Entry 4N3Z (X-ray diffraction, 3.10 A resolution); this record covers chains A and B of the 3 polymer chains in the assembly.

# Chain A
Molecule: Rab5 GDP/GTP exchange factor
Organism: Homo sapiens
Notes: fragment: UNP residues, isoform 2, 132-455; engineered mutation(s): residues 387-408 deletion mutant
Reference sequence: Q9UJ41 (RABX5_HUMAN); aligned to UniProt positions 132-433 over residues 132-433 (the alignment contains insertions or deletions, so no single offset holds)
Chain sequence (310 residues; each row starts with the number of its first residue):
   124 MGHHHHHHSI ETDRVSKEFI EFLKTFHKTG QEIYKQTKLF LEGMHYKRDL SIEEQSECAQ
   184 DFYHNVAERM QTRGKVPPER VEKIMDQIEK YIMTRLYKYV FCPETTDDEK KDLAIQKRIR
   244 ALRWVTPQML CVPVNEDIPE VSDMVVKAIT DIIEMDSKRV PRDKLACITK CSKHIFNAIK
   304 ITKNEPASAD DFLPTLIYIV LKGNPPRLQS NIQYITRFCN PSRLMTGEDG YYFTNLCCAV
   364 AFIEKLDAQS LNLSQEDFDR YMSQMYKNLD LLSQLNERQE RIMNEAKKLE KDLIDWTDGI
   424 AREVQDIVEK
Disordered / not traced: 124-140, 149, 161-162, 174, 190-204, 220-230, 369-390, 431-433
Sequence notes: expression tag (124-131)
UniProt features mapped onto this chain:
  - modified residue: Ser-132 (Phosphoserine), Lys-151 (N6-acetyllysine), Lys-170 (N6-acetyllysine), Ser-373 (Phosphoserine), Ser-377 (Phosphoserine)
From the paper describing this entry:
  - catalytic residues: Asp-313 (citing earlier work)

# Chain B
Molecule: Rab GTPase-binding effector protein 1
Organism: Homo sapiens
Reference sequence: Q15276 (RABE1_HUMAN); residue numbers follow UniProt; this construct covers 552-642
Chain sequence (92 residues; each row starts with the number of its first residue):
   551 METRDQVKKL QLMLRQANDQ LEKTMKDKQE LEDFIKQSSE DSSHQISALV LRAQASEILL
   611 EELQQGLSQA KRDVQEQMAV LMQSREQVSE EL
Disordered / not traced: 551-552, 635-642
Sequence notes: expression tag (551)
From the paper describing this entry:
  - mutagenesis - E607K, I608D: unchanged binding to Rab5 GDP/GTP exchange factor (chain A)
  - mutagenesis - N568A/E572A/Q579A/E582A, I608A/D623A: unchanged catalytic activity with Rab5 GDP/GTP exchange factor (chain A)

# Chain A / chain B interface
Contacting residue pairs - 21 pairs, chain A then chain B:
  Leu-398(A) / Ile-596(B)
  Leu-398(A) / Val-600(B)  hydrophobic
  Arg-401(A) / Glu-607(B)  salt bridge
  Ile-405(A) / Ser-606(B)
  Ile-405(A) / Glu-607(B)
  Ile-405(A) / Leu-610(B)  hydrophobic
  Glu-408(A) / Leu-610(B)
  Glu-408(A) / Gln-614(B)
  Ala-409(A) / Leu-610(B)
  Leu-412(A) / Leu-613(B)  hydrophobic
  Leu-412(A) / Gln-614(B)
  Leu-412(A) / Leu-617(B)  hydrophobic
  Asp-415(A) / Leu-617(B)
  Leu-416(A) / Leu-617(B)  hydrophobic
  Trp-419(A) / Leu-617(B)  hydrophobic
  Trp-419(A) / Ala-620(B)
  Trp-419(A) / Lys-621(B)
  Trp-419(A) / Val-624(B)  hydrophobic
  Ile-423(A) / Val-624(B)  hydrophobic
  Ile-423(A) / Met-628(B)  hydrophobic
  Glu-426(A) / Met-628(B)
Interface residues without a listed pair, chain A (13 interface residues in all): Arg-404, Val-427
Interface residues without a listed pair, chain B (14 interface residues in all): Leu-599, Ala-603
Interface features reported in the paper:
  - hot spots on chain B (mutagenesis) - L599D, L610D, L613D, L617D: abolished binding to Rab5 GDP/GTP exchange factor (chain A)
  - hot spots on chain B (mutagenesis) - V624D: decreased binding to Rab5 GDP/GTP exchange factor (chain A)

# Overview
13 residues of chain A face 14 of chain B across their interface, with 1 salt bridge. The salt-bridged pair is
Arg-401(A)/Glu-607(B). From the paper: the catalytic residue Asp-313(A); L599D, L610D and L613D of chain B,
among others, abolish binding to Rab5 GDP/GTP exchange factor (chain A); 9 substitutions were tested in all.
Here chain A is Rab5 GDP/GTP exchange factor and chain B is Rab GTPase-binding effector protein 1, both from
Homo sapiens. Entry 4N3Z (Crystal structure of Rabex-5delta and Rabaptin-5C21 complex) was determined by X-ray
diffraction together with 4N3X, 4N3Y and 4Q9U from the same study.
